Entry 1RA5 (X-ray diffraction, 1.40 A resolution); this record covers chain A.

== Chain A ==
Name: Cytosine deaminase
From: Escherichia coli
Notes: EC 3.5.4.1
UniProtKB: P25524 (CODA_ECOLI); residues 1-426 here = UniProt positions 1-426
Chain sequence (430 residues; row label = number of the first residue in the row; numbers below 1 keep their minus sign (Gly-3 is residue -3)):
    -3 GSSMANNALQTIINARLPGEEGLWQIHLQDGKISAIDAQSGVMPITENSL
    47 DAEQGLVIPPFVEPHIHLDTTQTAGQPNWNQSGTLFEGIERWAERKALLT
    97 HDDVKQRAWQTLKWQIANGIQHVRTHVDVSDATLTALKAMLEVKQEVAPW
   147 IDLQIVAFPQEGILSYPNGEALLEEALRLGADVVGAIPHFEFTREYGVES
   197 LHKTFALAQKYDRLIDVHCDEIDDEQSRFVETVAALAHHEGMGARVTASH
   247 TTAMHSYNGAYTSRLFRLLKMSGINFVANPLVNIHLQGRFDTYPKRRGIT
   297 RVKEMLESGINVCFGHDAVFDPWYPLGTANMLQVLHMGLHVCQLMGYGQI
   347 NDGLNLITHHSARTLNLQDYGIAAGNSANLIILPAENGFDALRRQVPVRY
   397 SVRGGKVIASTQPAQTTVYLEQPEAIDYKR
Not modelled in the structure: -3 to 3
Differences from the reference sequence: cloning artifact (-3 to 0); engineered mutation Ala1 (Ser in P25524), Ala314 (Asp in P25524)
Ion coordination: Fe ion: His61, His63, His214, Asp313 (together with 5-fluoro-4-)
Small-molecule neighbours: 5-fluoro-4- (FPY; (4S)-5-fluoro-4-hydroxy-3,4-dihydropyrimidin-2(1h)-one): His61, His63, Leu81, Ile85, Phe154, Gln156, Ile183, His214, Glu217, His246, Asp313, Ala314, Trp319

== In short ==
Chain A binds 5-fluoro-4-. His61, His63, His214 and Asp313 form the Fe ion site.
Chain A is Cytosine deaminase (Escherichia coli); the structure, Bacterial cytosine deaminase D314A mutant
bound to 5-fluoro-4-(S)-hydroxyl-3,4-dihydropyrimidine, was determined by X-ray diffraction (same publication
as 1R9X, 1R9Y, 1R9Z, 1RA0 and 1RAK).
